Entry 5S5L (X-ray diffraction, 2.25 A resolution); this record covers chains A and E of the 6 polymer chains in the assembly.

Chain A:
Name: Tubulin alpha-1B chain
Organism: Bos taurus
Reference sequence: P81947 (TBA1B_BOVIN); residue numbers follow UniProt; this construct covers 1-451
Sequence (451 residues; row label = number of the first residue in the row):
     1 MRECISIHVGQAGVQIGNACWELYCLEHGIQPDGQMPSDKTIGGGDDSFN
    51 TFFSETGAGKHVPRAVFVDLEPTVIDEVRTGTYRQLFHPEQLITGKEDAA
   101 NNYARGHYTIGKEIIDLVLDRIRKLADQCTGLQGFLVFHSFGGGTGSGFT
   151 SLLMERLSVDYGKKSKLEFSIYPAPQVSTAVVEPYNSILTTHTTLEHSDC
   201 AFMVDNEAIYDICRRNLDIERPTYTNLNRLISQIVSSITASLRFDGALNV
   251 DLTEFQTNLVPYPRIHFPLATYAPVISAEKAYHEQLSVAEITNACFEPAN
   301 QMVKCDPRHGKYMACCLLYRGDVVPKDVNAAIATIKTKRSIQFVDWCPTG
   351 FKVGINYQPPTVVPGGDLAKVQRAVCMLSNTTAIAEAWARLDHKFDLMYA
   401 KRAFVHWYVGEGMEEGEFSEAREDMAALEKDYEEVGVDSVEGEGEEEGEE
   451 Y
Disordered / not traced: 439-451
Metal / ion sites: Ca2+: Asp-39, Thr-41, Gly-44, Glu-55
Small-molecule neighbours: GTP (guanosine-5'-triphosphate): Gly-10, Gln-11, Ala-12, Gln-15, Ile-16, Asp-69, Asp-98, Ala-99, Ala-100, Asn-101, Ser-140, Gly-142, Gly-143, Gly-144, Thr-145, Gly-146, Ile-171, Pro-173, Val-177, Ser-178, Glu-183, Asn-206, Tyr-224, Leu-227, Asn-228, Ile-231

Chain E:
Name: Stathmin-4
Organism: Rattus norvegicus
Reference sequence: P63043 (STMN4_RAT); residues 5-145 here correspond to UniProt positions 49-189 (UniProt number = residue number + 44)
Sequence (143 residues; row label = number of the first residue in the row):
     3 MADMEVIELNKCTSGQSFEVILKPPSFDGVPEFNASLPRRRDPSLEEIQK
    53 KLEAAEERRKYQEAELLKHLAEKREHEREVIQKAIEENNNFIKMAKEKLA
   103 QKMESNKENREAHLAAMLERLQEKDKHAEEVRKNKELKEEASR
Disordered / not traced: 3-5, 28-43, 143-145
Construct notes: initiating methionine (3); expression tag (4)
UniProt features mapped onto this chain:
  - modified residue: Ser-46 (Phosphoserine)

Chain A / chain E interface:
Residue-residue contacts (55; chain A residue first):
  His-107(A) / Leu-54(E)
  Tyr-108(A) / Ala-57(E)  hydrophobic
  Tyr-108(A) / Arg-61(E)
  Thr-109(A) / Arg-61(E)  hydrogen bond
  Lys-112(A) / Glu-58(E)  salt bridge
  Glu-155(A) / Ile-50(E)
  Arg-156(A) / Leu-47(E)
  Arg-156(A) / Gln-51(E)
  Val-159(A) / Pro-45(E)
  Val-159(A) / Leu-47(E)  hydrophobic
  His-197(A) / Asp-44(E)  salt bridge
  His-197(A) / Pro-45(E)
  Asp-245(A) / Cys-14(E)
  Asp-245(A) / Ser-16(E)  hydrogen bond (backbone-side chain)
  Ala-247(A) / Asn-12(E)
  Ala-247(A) / Ser-19(E)
  Leu-248(A) / Ser-19(E)
  Pro-325(A) / Gln-18(E)
  Pro-325(A) / Phe-20(E)  hydrophobic
  Asn-329(A) / Met-6(E)
  Asn-329(A) / Val-8(E)
  Asn-329(A) / Phe-20(E)
  Asn-329(A) / Val-22(E)
  Ile-332(A) / Val-22(E)  hydrophobic
  Lys-336(A) / Leu-24(E)
  Asp-345(A) / Pro-27(E)
  Pro-348(A) / Lys-25(E)
  Thr-349(A) / Ile-23(E)
  Thr-349(A) / Leu-24(E)  hydrogen bond (backbone-backbone)
  Thr-349(A) / Lys-25(E)  hydrogen bond (backbone-backbone)
  Gly-350(A) / Val-22(E)
  Phe-351(A) / Glu-21(E)
  Phe-351(A) / Val-22(E)  hydrogen bond (backbone-backbone)
  Phe-351(A) / Leu-24(E)  hydrophobic
  Lys-352(A) / Phe-20(E)
  Lys-352(A) / Glu-21(E)  salt bridge
  Val-353(A) / Ser-19(E)
  Val-353(A) / Phe-20(E)  hydrogen bond (backbone-backbone)
  Gly-354(A) / Gln-18(E)
  Gly-354(A) / Ser-19(E)
  Ile-355(A) / Gly-17(E)
  Ile-355(A) / Gln-18(E)  hydrogen bond (backbone-backbone)
  Asn-356(A) / Ser-16(E)
  Tyr-357(A) / Thr-15(E)
  Tyr-357(A) / Ser-16(E)  hydrogen bond (backbone-backbone)
  Tyr-357(A) / Gly-17(E)
  Tyr-357(A) / Gln-18(E)  hydrogen bond
  Val-409(A) / Gln-64(E)  hydrogen bond (backbone-side chain)
  Gly-410(A) / Arg-61(E)
  Gly-410(A) / Gln-64(E)
  Glu-411(A) / Arg-61(E)  hydrogen bond (backbone-side chain)
  Gly-412(A) / Ala-57(E)
  Gly-412(A) / Arg-60(E)  hydrogen bond (backbone-side chain)
  Gly-412(A) / Arg-61(E)
  Glu-414(A) / Arg-60(E)  salt bridge
Other interface residues (no listed pair), chain A (40 interface residues in all): Glu-113, Leu-152, Ser-158, Glu-196, Gly-246, Val-328, Ala-333, Trp-346, Cys-347
Other interface residues (no listed pair), chain E (31 interface residues in all): Leu-11, Ser-46, Lys-53, Glu-55

Summary:
40 residues of chain A face 31 of chain E across their interface, with 12 hydrogen bonds and 4 salt bridges.
Polar pairs include Lys-112(A)/Glu-58(E), His-197(A)/Asp-44(E) and Lys-352(A)/Glu-21(E). Ligands of chain A:
GTP. The Ca2+ site is built by Asp-39(A), Thr-41(A), Gly-44(A) and Glu-55(A).
Here chain A is Tubulin alpha-1B chain (Bos taurus) and chain E is Stathmin-4 (Rattus norvegicus). Entry 5S5L
(Tubulin-Z1492796719-complex) was determined by X-ray diffraction together with 5S4L, 5S4M, 5S4N, 5S4O, 5S4P,
5S4Q and 52 further entries from the same study.
